1XAW - chain A; structure by X-ray diffraction, 1.45 A resolution.

[Chain A]
Protein: Occludin
Organism: Homo sapiens
Reference sequence: Q16625 (OCLN_HUMAN); residues 383-522 here = UniProt positions 383-522
Chain sequence (140 residues; row label = number of the first residue in the row):
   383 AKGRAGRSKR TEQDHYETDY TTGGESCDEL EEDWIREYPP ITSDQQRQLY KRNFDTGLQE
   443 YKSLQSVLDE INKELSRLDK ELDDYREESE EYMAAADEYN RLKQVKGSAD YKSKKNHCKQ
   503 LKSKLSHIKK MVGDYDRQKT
Not modelled in the structure: 383-415
Differences from the reference sequence: engineered mutation V449 (Glu in Q16625)
Swiss-Prot annotation at these positions:
  - modified residue: Y398 (Phosphotyrosine), Y402 (Phosphotyrosine), T403 (Phosphothreonine), T404 (Phosphothreonine), S408 (Phosphoserine), S490 (Phosphoserine)
  - mutagenesis: Y398 (Y398A: Loss of phosphorylation and loss of regulation of TJP1 binding; when associated with A-402 ...), Y402 (Y402A: Loss of phosphorylation and loss of regulation of TJP1 binding; when associated with A-398 ...), T404 (T404A: Loss of localization to the tight junctions)

[Summary]
UniProt lists 3 mutagenesis sites.
Chain A is Occludin (Homo sapiens); the structure, crystal structure of the cytoplasmic distal C-terminal
domain of occludin, was determined by X-ray diffraction together with 1WPA from the same study.
